2QVA - chains A and D; structure by X-ray diffraction, 3.40 A resolution.

[Chain A (and D)]
Molecule: GM27569p
Source organism: Drosophila melanogaster
Notes: chain D of this document is another copy of the same molecule, construct and numbering; everything in this record applies to it too
UniProt: Q7JVK6 (Q7JVK6_DROME); residue numbers follow UniProt; this construct covers 1-235
Chain sequence (247 residues; row label = number of the first residue in the row; numbers below 1 keep their minus sign (Met-11 is residue -11)):
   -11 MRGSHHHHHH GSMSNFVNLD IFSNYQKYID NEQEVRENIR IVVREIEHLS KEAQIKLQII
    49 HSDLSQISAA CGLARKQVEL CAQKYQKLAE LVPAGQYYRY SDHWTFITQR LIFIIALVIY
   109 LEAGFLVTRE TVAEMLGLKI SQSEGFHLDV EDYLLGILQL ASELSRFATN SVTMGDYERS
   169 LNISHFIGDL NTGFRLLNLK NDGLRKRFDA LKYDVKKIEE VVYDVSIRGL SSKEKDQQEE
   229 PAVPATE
Disordered / not traced: -11 to 4, 187-235
Sequence notes: expression tag (-11 to 0); engineered mutation Ser168 (Pro in Q7JVK6)

[Interface between chain A and chain D]
Contacting residue pairs - 13 pairs, chain A then chain D:
  Ser153(A) - Ser153(D)  hydrogen bond
  Thr157(A) - Ser172(D)  hydrogen bond
  Val160(A) - Leu169(D)  hydrophobic
  Val160(A) - Ser172(D)
  Val160(A) - His173(D)
  Tyr165(A) - Leu169(D)  hydrophobic
  Tyr165(A) - His173(D)
  Leu169(A) - Val160(D)
  Leu169(A) - Tyr165(D)  hydrophobic
  Ser172(A) - Thr157(D)
  Ser172(A) - Val160(D)
  His173(A) - Val160(D)
  His173(A) - Tyr165(D)
Interface residues without a listed pair, chain A (12 interface residues in all): Ala156, Ser168, Ile175, Gly176, Asn179
Interface residues without a listed pair, chain D (11 interface residues in all): Ala156, Ile175, Gly176, Asn179

[Overview]
Chain A and chain D form an interface of 12 and 11 residues respectively, with 2 hydrogen bonds. Among the
polar pairs are Ser153(A)-Ser153(D) and Thr157(A)-Ser172(D).
Chain A and chain D are both GM27569p (Drosophila melanogaster); the structure, Crystal structure of
Drosophila melanogaster Translin protein, was determined by X-ray diffraction together with 2QRX from the same
study.
